5ID1 - chains B and F of the 3 polymer chains in the assembly; structure by X-ray diffraction, 2.49 A resolution.

== Chain B ==
Name: Cetuximab Fab heavy chain
From: Mus MUSCULUS, homo sapiens
Notes: antibody fragment or engineered binder
Chain sequence (221 residues; row label = number of the first residue in the row):
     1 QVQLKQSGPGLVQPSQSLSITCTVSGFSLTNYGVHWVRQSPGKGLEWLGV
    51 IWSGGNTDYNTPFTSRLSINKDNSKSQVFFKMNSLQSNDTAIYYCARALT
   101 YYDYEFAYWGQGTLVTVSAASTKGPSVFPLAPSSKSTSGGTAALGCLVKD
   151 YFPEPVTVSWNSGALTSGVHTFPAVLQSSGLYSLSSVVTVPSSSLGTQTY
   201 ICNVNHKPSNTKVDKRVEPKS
Unresolved in the structure: 133-138, 221
Disulfide bonds: C22-C95, C146-C202
Glycans and other covalent adducts: N-acetylglucosamine (NAG) linked to N88

== Chain F ==
Name: Meditope
Chain sequence (12 residues; numbered 1 to 12; the number before each row is that of its first residue):
     1 XQFDLSTRRLKC
Disulfide bonds: MPT_1-C12
Modified positions: MPT (beta-mercaptopropionic acid) at position 1

== How chain B and chain F interact ==
Residue-residue contacts (16):
  Q39(B) with F3(F); L5(F)
  S40(B) with F3(F)
  P41(B) with Q2(F); F3(F); L5(F)
  T90(B) with L5(F)
  A91(B) with L5(F), hydrophobic
  I92(B) with F3(F), hydrophobic; L5(F); R8(F)
  Y94(B) with R8(F)
  Q111(B) with R8(F), hydrogen bond (backbone-side chain)
  G112(B) with R8(F)
  E154(B) with S6(F), hydrogen bond
  P173(B) with T7(F)
Other interface residues (no listed pair), chain B (13 interface residues in all): L114, A174

== Overview ==
13 residues of chain B and 6 residues of chain F are in contact, with 2 hydrogen bonds. Among the polar pairs
are Q111(B)-R8(F) and E154(B)-S6(F). N-acetylglucosamine is covalently linked to N88(B).
Here chain B is Cetuximab Fab heavy chain (Mus MUSCULUS, homo sapiens) and chain F is Meditope. Entry 5ID1
(Cetuximab Fab in complex with MPT-Cys meditope) was determined by X-ray diffraction (same publication as
5ESQ, 5HPM, 5HYQ, 5ICX, 5ICY, 5ICZ and 5ID0).
